PDB entry 7JG7 | electron microscopy, 3.50 A resolution | chains B and D of the 20 polymer chains in the assembly

Chain B:
Name: ATP synthase subunit alpha
Organism: Mycolicibacterium smegmatis
Notes: EC 7.1.2.2
UniProtKB: A0A0D6IV93 (A0A0D6IV93_MYCSM); residues 1-548 here = UniProt positions 1-548
Amino-acid sequence (548 residues; numbered 1 to 548; the number before each row is that of its first residue):
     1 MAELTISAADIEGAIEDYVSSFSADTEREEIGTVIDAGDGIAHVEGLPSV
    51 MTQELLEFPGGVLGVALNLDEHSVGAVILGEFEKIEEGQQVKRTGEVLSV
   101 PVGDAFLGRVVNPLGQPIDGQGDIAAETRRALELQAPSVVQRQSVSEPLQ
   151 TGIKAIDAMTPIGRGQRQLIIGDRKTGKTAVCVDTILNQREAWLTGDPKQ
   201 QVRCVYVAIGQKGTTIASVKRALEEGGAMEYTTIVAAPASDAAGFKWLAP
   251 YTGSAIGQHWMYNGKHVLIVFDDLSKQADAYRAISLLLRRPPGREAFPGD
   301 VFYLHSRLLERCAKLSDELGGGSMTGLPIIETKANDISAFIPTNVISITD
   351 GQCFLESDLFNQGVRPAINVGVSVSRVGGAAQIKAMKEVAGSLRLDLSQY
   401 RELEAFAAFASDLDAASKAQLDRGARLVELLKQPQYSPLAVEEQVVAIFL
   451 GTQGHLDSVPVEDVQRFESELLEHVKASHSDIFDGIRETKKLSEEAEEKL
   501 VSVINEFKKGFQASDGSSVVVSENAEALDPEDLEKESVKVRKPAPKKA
Unresolved in the structure: 1-10, 23-28, 521-548

Chain D:
Name: ATP synthase subunit beta
Organism: Mycolicibacterium smegmatis
Notes: EC 7.1.2.2
UniProtKB: A0A0D6IU77 (A0A0D6IU77_MYCSM); numbering as in UniProt (aligned over 1-475)
Amino-acid sequence (475 residues; numbered 1 to 475; the number before each row is that of its first residue):
     1 MTATAEKTAGRVVRITGPVVDVEFPRGSVPELFNALHAEITFGALAKTLT
    51 LEVAQHLGDSLVRCISMQPTDGLVRGVEVTDTGASISVPVGDGVKGHVFN
   101 ALGDCLDDPGYGKDFEHWSIHRKPPAFSDLEPRTEMLETGLKVVDLLTPY
   151 VRGGKIALFGGAGVGKTVLIQEMINRIARNFGGTSVFAGVGERTREGNDL
   201 WVELADANVLKDTALVFGQMDEPPGTRMRVALSALTMAEFFRDEQGQDVL
   251 LFIDNIFRFTQAGSEVSTLLGRMPSAVGYQPTLADEMGELQERITSTRGR
   301 SITSMQAVYVPADDYTDPAPATTFAHLDATTELSRAVFSKGIFPAVDPLA
   351 SSSTILDPAIVGDEHYRVAQEVIRILQRYKDLQDIIAILGIDELSEEDKQ
   401 LVNRARRIERFLSQNMMAAEQFTGQPGSTVPLKETIEAFDKLTKGEFDHL
   451 PEQAFFLIGGLDDLAKKAESLGAKL
Unresolved in the structure: 1-7, 472-475

Chain B / chain D interface:
Contacting residue pairs - 8 pairs, chain B then chain D:
  Ile35(B) with Gly58(D)
  Asp36(B) with His56(D)
  Ala37(B) with Gln55(D); His56(D), hydrogen bond (backbone-backbone)
  Ser218(B) with Pro132(D)
  Ala239(B) with Asp285(D); Gly288(D)
  Ala283(B) with Pro281(D)
Other interface residues (no listed pair), chain B (9 interface residues in all): Ala217, Ser240, Leu286
Other interface residues (no listed pair), chain D (11 interface residues in all): Leu57, Met273, Ala284, Glu289

In short:
Chain B and chain D form an interface of 9 and 11 residues respectively, with 1 hydrogen bond. Its one
hydrogen bond, Ala37(B)-His56(D), is backbone to backbone.
Here chain B is ATP synthase subunit alpha and chain D is ATP synthase subunit beta, both from
Mycolicibacterium smegmatis. Entry 7JG7 (Cryo-EM structure of bedaquiline-free Mycobacterium smegmatis ATP
synthase rotational state 3 (backbone model)) was determined by electron microscopy together with 7JG5, 7JG6,
7JG8, 7JG9, 7JGA, 7JGB and 7JGC from the same study.
